PDB entry 1FS9 | X-ray diffraction, 2.00 A resolution | chain A

Chain A:
Name: Cytochrome C nitrite reductase
From: Wolinella succinogenes
UniProtKB: Q9S1E5 (NRFA_WOLSU); residue numbers follow UniProt; this construct covers 1-507
Amino-acid sequence (507 residues; each row starts with the number of its first residue):
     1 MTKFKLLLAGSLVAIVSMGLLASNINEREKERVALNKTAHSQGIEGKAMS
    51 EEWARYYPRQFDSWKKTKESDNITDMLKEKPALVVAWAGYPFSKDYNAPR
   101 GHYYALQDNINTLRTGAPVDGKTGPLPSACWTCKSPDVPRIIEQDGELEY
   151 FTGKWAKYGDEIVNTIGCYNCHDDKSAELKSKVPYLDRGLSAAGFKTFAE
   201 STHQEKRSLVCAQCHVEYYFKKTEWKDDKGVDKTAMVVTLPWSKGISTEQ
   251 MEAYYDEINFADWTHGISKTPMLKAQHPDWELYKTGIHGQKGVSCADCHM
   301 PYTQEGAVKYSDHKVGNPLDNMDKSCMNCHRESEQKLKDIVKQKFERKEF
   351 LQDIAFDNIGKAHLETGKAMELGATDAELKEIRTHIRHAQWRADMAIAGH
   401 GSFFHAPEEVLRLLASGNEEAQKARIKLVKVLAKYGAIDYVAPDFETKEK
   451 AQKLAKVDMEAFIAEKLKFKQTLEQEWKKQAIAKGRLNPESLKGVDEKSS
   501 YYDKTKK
Disordered / not traced: 1-36
Construct notes: conflict Glu45 (Lys in Q9S1E5)
Curated features (UniProtKB/Swiss-Prot):
  - binding site (heme c): His102, Cys130, Cys133, Lys134, Cys168, Cys171, His172, Cys211, Cys214, His215, His288, Cys295, Cys298, His299, His313, Cys326, Cys329, His330, His405
  - binding site (Ca(2+)): Glu217, Tyr218, Lys274, Gln276
  - binding site (substrate): Tyr218, His277
  - mutagenesis: Tyr218 (Y218F: Reduces nitrite reductase activity by over 99%, but does not decrease the low sulfite reductase activity)
Covalent attachments: heme c (HEC) linked to Cys130, Cys133, Cys168, Cys171, Cys211, Cys214, Cys295, Cys298, Cys326, Cys329
Metal / ion sites: heme c Fe (5 sites), coordinated by His102, Lys134, His172, His215, His288, His299, His313, His330, His405; Ca2+: Glu217, Tyr218, Lys274, Gln276
Ligand contacts:
  - heme c (HEC), molecule 1: Ser50, Trp53, Tyr57, Gln60, Phe61, Trp64, Ile166, Gly167, His172, Leu179, His203, Arg207, Val210, Ala296, Met300, Tyr302, Lys309, Tyr310, Ser311, His313
  - heme c (HEC), molecule 2: Ser70, Ala98, Pro99, Arg100, Gly101, His102, Tyr104, Ala105, Asp108, Lys134, Ile166, Asn170, Val210, Gln213, His215, His299, Met300, Val315, Gly316
  - heme c (HEC), molecule 3: Tyr96, Asn97, Ala98, Pro99, Asp108, Asn109, Thr112, Arg114, Thr115, Leu126, Ala129, Thr132, Lys134, Tyr185, Gln213, His215, Val216, Tyr218, Phe220, Val238, His277, Asp279, Ala398, His400
  - heme c (HEC), molecule 4: Pro99, His215, Asp279, Trp280, Tyr283, His288, Val293, Ser294, His299, Asn317, Pro318, Leu319, Val341, His400, Gly401, Phe403, Phe404, His405
  - heme c (HEC), molecule 5: Ile287, His288, Lys291, Val293, Asp297, Pro318, Leu319, Met322, Ser325, His330, Leu337, Ile340, Val341, Lys344, Phe404, Pro407, Glu408
  - yttrium ion (Y1): Lys344, Pro407, Glu408

Overview:
Ligands of chain A: yttrium ion. Heme c is covalently linked to Cys130, Cys171, Cys214, Cys295 and Cys326.
Curated annotation (UniProt) lists 19 heme c-binding residues, 4 Ca2+-binding residues, substrate-binding
residues Tyr218 and His277 and one mutagenesis site.
Chain A is Cytochrome C nitrite reductase (Wolinella succinogenes); the structure, Cytochrome C nitrite
reductase from wolinella succinogenes-azide complex, was determined by X-ray diffraction, deposited together
with 1FS7 and 1FS8.
